5FLZ - chains A and B of the 6 polymer chains in the assembly; structure by electron microscopy, 6.90 A resolution (low resolution: residue-level contacts below are approximate; hydrogen-bond / salt-bridge calls are withheld).

# Chain A
Molecule: Spindle pole body component SPC97
From: Saccharomyces cerevisiae
UniProtKB: P38863 (SPC97_YEAST); residue numbers follow UniProt; this construct covers 1-823
Chain sequence (823 residues; numbered 1 to 823; the number before each row is that of its first residue):
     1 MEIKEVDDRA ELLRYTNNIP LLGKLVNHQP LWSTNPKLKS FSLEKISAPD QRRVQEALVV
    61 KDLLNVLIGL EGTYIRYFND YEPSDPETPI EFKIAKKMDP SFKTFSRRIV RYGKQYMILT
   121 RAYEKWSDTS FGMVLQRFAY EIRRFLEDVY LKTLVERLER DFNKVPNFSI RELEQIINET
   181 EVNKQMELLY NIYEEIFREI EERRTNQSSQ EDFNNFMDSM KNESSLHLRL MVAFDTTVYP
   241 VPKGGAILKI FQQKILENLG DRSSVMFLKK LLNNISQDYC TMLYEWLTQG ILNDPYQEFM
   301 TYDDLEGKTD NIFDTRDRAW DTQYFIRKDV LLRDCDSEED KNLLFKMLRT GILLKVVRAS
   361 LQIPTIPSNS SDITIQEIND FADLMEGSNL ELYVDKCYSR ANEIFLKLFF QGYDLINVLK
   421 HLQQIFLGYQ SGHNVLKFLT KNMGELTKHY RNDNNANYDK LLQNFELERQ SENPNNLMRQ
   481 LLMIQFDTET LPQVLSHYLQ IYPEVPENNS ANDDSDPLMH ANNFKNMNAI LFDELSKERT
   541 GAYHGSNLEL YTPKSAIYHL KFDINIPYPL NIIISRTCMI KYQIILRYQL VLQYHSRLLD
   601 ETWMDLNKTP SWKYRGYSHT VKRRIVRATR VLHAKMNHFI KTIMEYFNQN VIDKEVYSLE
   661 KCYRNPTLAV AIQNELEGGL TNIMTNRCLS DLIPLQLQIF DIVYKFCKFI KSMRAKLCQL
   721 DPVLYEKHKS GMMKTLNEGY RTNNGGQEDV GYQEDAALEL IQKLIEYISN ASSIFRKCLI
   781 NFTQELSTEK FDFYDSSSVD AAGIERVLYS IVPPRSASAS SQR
Not modelled in the structure: 1-54, 81-89, 206-242, 305-319, 491-553, 615-622, 715-753, 801-823

# Chain B
Molecule: Spindle pole body component SPC98
From: Saccharomyces cerevisiae
UniProtKB: P53540 (SPC98_YEAST); residues 1-846 here = UniProt positions 1-846
Chain sequence (846 residues; numbered 1 to 846; the number before each row is that of its first residue):
     1 MELEPTLFGI IEALAPQLLS QSHLQTFVSD VVNLLRSSTK SATQLGPLID FYKLQSLDSP
    61 ETTIMWHKIE KFLDALFGIQ NTDDMVKYLS VFQSLLPSNY RAKIVQKSSG LNMENLANHE
   121 HLLSPVRAPS IYTEASFENM DRFSERRSMV SSPNRYVPSS TYSSVTLRQL SNPYYVNTIP
   181 EEDILKYVSY TLLATTSALF PFDHEQIQIP SKIPNFESGL LHLIFEAGLL YQSLGYKVEK
   241 FRMLNISPMK KALIIEISEE LQNYTAFVNN LVSSGTVVSL KSLYREIYEN IIRLRIYCRF
   301 TEHLEELSGD TFLIELNIFK SHGDLTIRKI ATNLFNSMIS LYYEYLMNWL TKGLLRATYG
   361 EFFIAENTDT NGTDDDFIYH IPIEFNQERV PAFIPKELAY KIFMIGKSYI FLEKYCKEVQ
   421 WTNEFSKKYH VLYQSNSYRG ISTNFFEIIN DQYSEIVNHT NQILNQKFHY RDVVFALKNI
   481 LLMGKSDFMD ALIEKANDIL ATPSDSLPNY KLTRVLQEAV QLSSLRHLMN SPRNSSVING
   541 LDARVLDLGH GSVGWDVFTL DYILYPPLSL VLNVNRPFGR KEYLRIFNFL WRFKKNNYFY
   601 QKEMLKSNDI IRSFKKIRGY NPLIRDIINK LSRISILRTQ FQQFNSKMES YYLNCIIEEN
   661 FKEMTRKLQR TENKSQNQFD LIRLNNGTIE LNGILTPKAE VLTKSSSSKP QKHAIEKTLN
   721 IDELESVHNT FLTNILSHKL FATNTSEISV GDYSGQPYPT SLVLLLNSVY EFVKVYCNLN
   781 DIGYEIFIKM NLNDHEASNG LLGKFNTNLK EIVSQYKNFK DRLYIFRADL KNDGDEELFL
   841 LSKSLR
Not modelled in the structure: 1-179, 368-378, 613-627, 672-718, 744-755, 781-797
UniProt features mapped onto this chain:
  - modified residue (Phosphoserine): S124, S136

# Chain A / chain B interface
Pairs across the interface (27; chain A residue first):
  I68(A) - F216(B)
  I68(A) - K281(B)
  L70(A) - F216(B)
  L70(A) - L220(B)
  E71(A) - N215(B)
  E71(A) - G219(B)
  E71(A) - H222(B)
  G72(A) - N215(B)
  T73(A) - N215(B)
  Y74(A) - N215(B)
  D128(A) - R295(B)
  D128(A) - R299(B)
  T129(A) - R299(B)
  Q136(A) - H322(B)
  Q136(A) - D324(B)
  R137(A) - D324(B)
  R137(A) - L325(B)
  Y140(A) - D324(B)
  Y140(A) - T326(B)
  E147(A) - Y288(B)
  L151(A) - R285(B)
  L151(A) - Y288(B)
  V155(A) - R285(B)
  L158(A) - K281(B)
  P295(A) - S321(B)
  Y296(A) - H322(B)
  P474(A) - R670(B)
Other interface residues (no listed pair), chain A (22 interface residues in all): N65, E124, M133, K460
Other interface residues (no listed pair), chain B (21 interface residues in all): S282, I292, G323, R328, D833

# In short
22 residues of chain A and 21 residues of chain B are in contact.
Here chain A is Spindle pole body component SPC97 and chain B is Spindle pole body component SPC98, both from
Saccharomyces cerevisiae. Entry 5FLZ (Cryo-EM structure of gamma-TuSC oligomers in a closed conformation) was
determined by electron microscopy together with 5FM1 from the same study.
